Entry 6RDF (electron microscopy, 3.20 A resolution); this record covers chains 1 and 3 of the 13 polymer chains in the assembly.

Chain 1:
Name: ATP synthase associated protein ASA1
Source organism: Polytomella sp. Pringsheim 198.80
Reference sequence: Q85JD5 (Q85JD5_9CHLO); residues 1-618 here = UniProt positions 1-618
Sequence (618 residues; numbered 1 to 618; the number before each row is that of its first residue):
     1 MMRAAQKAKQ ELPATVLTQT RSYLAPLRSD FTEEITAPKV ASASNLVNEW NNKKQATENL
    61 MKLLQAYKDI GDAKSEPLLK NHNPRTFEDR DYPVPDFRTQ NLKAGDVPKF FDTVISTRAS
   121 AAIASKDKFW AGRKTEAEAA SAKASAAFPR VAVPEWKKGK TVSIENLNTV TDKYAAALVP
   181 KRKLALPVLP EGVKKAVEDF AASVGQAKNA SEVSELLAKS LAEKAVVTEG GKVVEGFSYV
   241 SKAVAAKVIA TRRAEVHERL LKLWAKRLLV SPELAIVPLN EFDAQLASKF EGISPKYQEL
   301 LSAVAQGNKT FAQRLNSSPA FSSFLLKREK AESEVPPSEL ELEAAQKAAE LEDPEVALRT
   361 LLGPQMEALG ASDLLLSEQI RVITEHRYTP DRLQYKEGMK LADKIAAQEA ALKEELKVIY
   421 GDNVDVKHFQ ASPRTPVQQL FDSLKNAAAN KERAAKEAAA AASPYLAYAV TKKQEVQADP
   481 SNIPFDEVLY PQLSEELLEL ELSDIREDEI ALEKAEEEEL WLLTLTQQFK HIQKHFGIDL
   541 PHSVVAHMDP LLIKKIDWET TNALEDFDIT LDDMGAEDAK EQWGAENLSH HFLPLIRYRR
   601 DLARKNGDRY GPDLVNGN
Unresolved in the structure: 1-22, 618

Chain 3:
Name: Mitochondrial F1F0 ATP synthase associated 32 kDa protein
Source organism: Polytomella sp. Pringsheim 198.80
Reference sequence: K0J903 (K0J903_9CHLO); residue numbers follow UniProt; this construct covers 1-325
Sequence (325 residues; each row starts with the number of its first residue):
     1 MRQASRLALS IRQAGNVEAA SAVPAMTRQF SAPGSHEHHE TPLSKVMPTV VSIPRKVACL
    61 ALGATKKVVC GLASSGPSQN LVSTFANKVI VEENLVNVAE IDVPFWSYWL SSAGFTSKDA
   121 FVKFAEAVKP KVAALSTSDI TNLTVAFKRA NYYDKDLFTG IEANVSANFT KFETEQLLQI
   181 VATFDAFNHS SVAFLDDVAD SITYCNHYLA PVRAGADELA TLLTYYAKNG HERADLLATV
   241 ARGFSEVSLG KLSAAQRKDT VLSALKAFQT FGFYPESIEA VIGAALVSPA EYSAEELKEV
   301 EAVKVAAENA LGGEFVLIQE GAHGH
Unresolved in the structure: 1-76, 322-325

Chain 1 / chain 3 interface:
Pairs across the interface (48; chain 1 residue first):
  Leu551(1) - Thr170(3)
  Leu551(1) - Cys205(3)  hydrophobic
  Lys554(1) - Thr170(3)  hydrogen bond (side chain-backbone)
  Lys554(1) - Lys171(3)
  Lys554(1) - Phe172(3)  hydrogen bond (side chain-backbone)
  Lys554(1) - Cys205(3)
  Lys554(1) - Asn206(3)
  Lys555(1) - Tyr204(3)  hydrogen bond (side chain-backbone)
  Lys555(1) - Cys205(3)
  Lys555(1) - Asn206(3)
  Lys555(1) - His207(3)
  Trp558(1) - Glu175(3)
  Trp558(1) - His207(3)
  Trp558(1) - Leu209(3)
  Trp558(1) - Ala210(3)  hydrophobic
  Trp558(1) - Arg213(3)
  Glu559(1) - His207(3)  salt bridge
  Asn562(1) - Arg213(3)  hydrogen bond (backbone-side chain)
  Phe567(1) - Tyr208(3)
  Phe567(1) - Leu209(3)  hydrophobic
  Gln582(1) - Tyr208(3)
  Gln582(1) - Arg242(3)
  Trp583(1) - Tyr208(3)
  Glu586(1) - Tyr208(3)
  Asn587(1) - His207(3)
  Ser589(1) - Tyr204(3)
  His590(1) - Tyr204(3)
  Leu593(1) - Asp200(3)
  Leu593(1) - Tyr204(3)  hydrophobic
  Leu593(1) - Cys205(3)  hydrophobic
  Ile596(1) - Tyr204(3)
  Arg597(1) - Phe169(3)
  Arg597(1) - Asp197(3)  salt bridge
  Arg597(1) - Asp200(3)  salt bridge
  Arg600(1) - Asp196(3)
  Arg600(1) - Asp200(3)  salt bridge
  Arg600(1) - Arg233(3)
  Arg604(1) - Asp196(3)  salt bridge
  Arg609(1) - Glu232(3)  salt bridge
  Asp613(1) - Glu232(3)
  Asp613(1) - Arg233(3)
  Asp613(1) - Ala234(3)  hydrogen bond (backbone-backbone)
  Asp613(1) - Asp235(3)
  Leu614(1) - Glu232(3)
  Leu614(1) - Ala234(3)
  Val615(1) - Glu232(3)  hydrogen bond (backbone-side chain)
  Val615(1) - Ala234(3)
  Val615(1) - Phe273(3)  hydrophobic
Other interface residues (no listed pair), chain 1 (26 interface residues in all): Leu564, Ala579, Pro612, Asn616
Other interface residues (no listed pair), chain 3 (28 interface residues in all): Glu173, Val192, Thr203, Leu237, Phe271, Gly272

In short:
The interface between chain 1 and chain 3 involves 26 residues on one side and 28 on the other, with 6
hydrogen bonds and 6 salt bridges. Polar pairs include Glu559(1)-His207(3), Arg597(1)-Asp197(3) and
Arg597(1)-Asp200(3).
Chain 1 is ATP synthase associated protein ASA1 and chain 3 is Mitochondrial F1F0 ATP synthase associated 32
kDa protein, both from Polytomella sp. Pringsheim 198.80; the structure, CryoEM structure of Polytomella F-ATP
synthase, Primary rotary state 3, monomer-masked refinement, was determined by electron microscopy (same
publication as 6RD4, 6RD5, 6RD6, 6RD7, 6RD8, 6RD9 and 46 further entries).
